PDB entry 6P9U | X-ray diffraction, 3.30 A resolution | chains A and B

Chain A:
Protein: Prothrombin
From: Homo sapiens
Notes: EC 3.4.21.5
UniProt: P00734 (THRB_HUMAN); residues 1-14 here correspond to UniProt positions 336-349 (UniProt number = residue number + 335)
Chain sequence (31 residues; numbered 1 to 15 plus 16 insertion-coded residues; the number before each row is that of its first residue; a row labelled like 14A-14M holds insertion residues (14A, then the next letters in order)):
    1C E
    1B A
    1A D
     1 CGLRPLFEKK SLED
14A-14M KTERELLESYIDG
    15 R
Unresolved in the structure: 15
Bound ions: Zn2+ site 1: Asp1A (shared with His119(B), Glu247(B) of chain B); Zn2+ site 2: Glu14H (shared with 1 residue of chain F)
UniProt features mapped onto this chain:
  - site: Arg15 (Cleavage)

Chain B:
Protein: Prothrombin
From: Homo sapiens
Notes: EC 3.4.21.5
UniProt: P00734 (THRB_HUMAN); the construct lacks a stretch of the UniProt sequence and is renumbered around it, so the offset changes along the chain: 16-36 = UniProt 364-384; 37-60 = UniProt 386-409; 61-77 = UniProt 419-435; 78-97 = UniProt 437-456; 6 more segments
Chain sequence (273 residues; row label = number of the first residue in the row; note: 9 numbers in that range are skipped by the numbering (no residue carries them; nothing is unmodelled there); a row labelled like 60A-60I holds insertion residues (60A, then the next letters in order)):
    16 IVEGSDAEIG MSPWQVMLFR K
   36A S
    37 PQELLCGASL ISDRWVLTAA HCLL
60A-60I YPPWDKNFT
    61 ENDLLVRIGK HSRTRYE
   77A R
    78 NIEKISMLEK IYIHPRYNWR
   97A E
    98 NLDRDIALMK LKKPVAFSDY IHPVCLPDRE TA
129A-129C ASL
   130 LQAGYKGRVT GWGNL
144A-144J KETWTANVGK
   150 GQPSVLQVVN LPIVERPVCK DSTRIRITDN MFCAG
  184A Y
   185 KP
186A-186D DEGK
   187 RGDACEGDSG GPFVMKSP
204A-204B FN
   205 NRWYQMGIVS AGE
   219 GC
220A-220D DRDG
   224 KYGFYTHVFR LKKWIQKVID QFGEYLEDQV DPRLIDGK
Unresolved in the structure: 144A-144J, 220A-220D, 248-261
Cystine bridges: Cys42-Cys58, Cys168-Cys182, Cys191-Cys220
Covalent attachments: N-acetylglucosamine (NAG) linked to Asn60G
Construct notes: engineered mutation Ala215 (Trp590 in P00734); expression tag (248-261)
Bound ions: Zn2+: His119, Glu247 (shared with Asp1A(A) of chain A)
UniProt features mapped onto this chain:
  - region: Ala183 to Val200 (High affinity receptor-binding region which is also known as the TP508 peptide)
  - active site (Charge relay system): His57, Asp102, Ser195
  - glycosylation: Asn60G (N-linked (GlcNAc...) (complex) asparagine)
Reported in the primary citation:
  - mutagenesis - W215A/E217A (8,000-fold), E217A (> 20-fold): decreased binding to PPACK
  - catalytic residues: Gly193, Ser195
  - conformationally variable residues (loop rearrangement): Ala215 to Glu217
  - catalytic residues: His57, Asp102 (citing earlier work)
  - mutagenesis - S195A: abolished catalytic activity (citing earlier work)

Interface between chain A and chain B:
Pairs across the interface - 56 pairs, chain A then chain B:
  Cys1(A) with Val121(B); Cys122(B), disulfide; Arg206(B), hydrogen bond (backbone-side chain)
  Asp1A(A) with His119(B), salt bridge; Arg206(B)
  Ala1B(A) with Arg206(B), hydrogen bond (backbone-side chain)
  Glu1C(A) with Ile47(B); Ser48(B), hydrogen bond
  Gly2(A) with Pro120(B), hydrogen bond (backbone-backbone); Val121(B); Cys122(B); Asn205(B); Arg206(B); Trp207(B), hydrogen bond (backbone-backbone)
  Leu3(A) with His119(B), hydrogen bond (backbone-side chain); Asn205(B); Arg206(B)
  Arg4(A) with Gly25(B); Met26(B), hydrogen bond (side chain-backbone); Pro28(B); Trp29(B); Arg137(B); Trp207(B)
  Pro5(A) with Ser115(B); Asp116(B); His119(B)
  Leu6(A) with Ile24(B); Asp116(B)
  Phe7(A) with Glu23(B); Ile24(B); Gly25(B); Met26(B), hydrophobic
  Glu8(A) with Lys202(B), salt bridge; Asn205(B); Trp207(B), hydrogen bond
  Asp14(A) with Glu23(B); Met26(B); Arg137(B), salt bridge
  Lys14A(A) with Glu23(B), hydrogen bond (backbone-side chain)
  Thr14B(A) with Met26(B); Arg137(B); Asn159(B)
  Glu14C(A) with Arg137(B); Lys202(B)
  Glu14E(A) with Asn159(B)
  Leu14F(A) with Asn159(B); Trp207(B), hydrophobic
  Ser14I(A) with Gly133(B); Tyr134(B); Lys135(B), hydrogen bond (side chain-backbone)
  Tyr14J(A) with Leu129C(B), hydrophobic; Tyr134(B), hydrophobic; Lys135(B), hydrogen bond (side chain-backbone); Met201(B); Pro204(B), hydrophobic
  Ile14K(A) with Tyr134(B)
Interface residues without a listed pair, chain A (22 interface residues in all): Leu14G, Asp14L
Interface residues without a listed pair, chain B (29 interface residues in all): Ser27, Asp49, Tyr117
Cross-chain cystine bridges: Cys1(A)-Cys122(B)

Overview:
Chain A and chain B form an interface of 22 and 29 residues respectively, with 1 disulfide bond, 11 hydrogen
bonds and 3 salt bridges. Polar pairs include Asp1A(A)-His119(B), Glu8(A)-Lys202(B) and Asp14(A)-Arg137(B).
From the paper: catalytic residues Gly193(B), Ser195(B) and His57(B) among others; W215A/E217A and E217A of
chain B reduce binding to PPACK.
Chain A is Prothrombin and chain B is Prothrombin, both from Homo sapiens; the structure, Crystal structure of
human thrombin mutant W215A, was determined by X-ray diffraction (same publication as 6PX5).
